PDB entry 3LB2 | X-ray diffraction, 1.06 A resolution | chains A and B

[Chain A (and B)]
Molecule: Dehaloperoxidase A
Source organism: Amphitrite ornata
Notes: chain B of this document is another copy of the same molecule, construct and numbering; everything in this record applies to it too
UniProt: Q9NAV8 (Q9NAV8_9ANNE); residues 1-137 here correspond to UniProt positions 2-138 (UniProt number = residue number + 1)
Sequence (137 residues; row label = number of the first residue in the row):
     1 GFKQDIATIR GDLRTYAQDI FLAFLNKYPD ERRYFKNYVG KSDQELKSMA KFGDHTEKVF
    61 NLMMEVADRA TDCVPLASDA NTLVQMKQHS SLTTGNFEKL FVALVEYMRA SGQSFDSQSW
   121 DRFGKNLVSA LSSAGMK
Metal / ion sites: heme Fe near His89 (its only coordinating residue here)
Residues lining bound ligands:
  - 4-bromophenol (BML): Phe21, Phe35, Tyr38, His55, Thr56, Val59, Leu100
  - heme (HEM): Phe24, Glu31, Tyr34, Phe35, Tyr38, Asp54, His55, Lys58, Val59, Leu62, Met63, Leu83, Met86, Gln88, His89, Leu92, Asn96, Phe97, Leu100, Phe101, Leu127
Reported in the primary citation:
  - binding site for 4-bromophenol: Tyr38, His55
  - conformationally variable residues (side-chain flip): His55
  - binding site for 4-bromophenol: Phe21, Phe35, Val59 (citing earlier work)
  - mutagenesis - H55V: abolished catalytic activity (citing earlier work)
  - catalytic residues: His55 (citing earlier work)

[Interface between chain A and chain B]
Residue-residue contacts - 13 pairs, chain A then chain B:
  Asn26(A) with Gly1(B), hydrogen bond (side chain-backbone); Ser114(B), hydrogen bond (backbone-side chain)
  Lys27(A) with Ser114(B)
  Pro29(A) with Asp116(B)
  Asp30(A) with Gln118(B)
  Arg32(A) with Gly1(B)
  Val39(A) with Asp72(B)
  Gly40(A) with Lys3(B)
  Lys41(A) with Lys3(B)
  Ser42(A) with Lys3(B); Gln4(B)
  Asp43(A) with Gln4(B), hydrogen bond (backbone-side chain)
  Glu45(A) with Lys3(B)

[In short]
11 residues of chain A face 7 of chain B across their interface; the contacts include 3 hydrogen bonds. Polar
pairs include Asn26(A)-Gly1(B), Asn26(A)-Ser114(B) and Asp43(A)-Gln4(B). Chain A binds heme and 4-bromophenol.
The paper reports the catalytic residue His55(A); H55V of chain A abolishes catalytic activity.
Both chains are Dehaloperoxidase A (Amphitrite ornata). Entry 3LB2 (Two-site competitive inhibition in
dehaloperoxidase-hemoglobin) was determined by X-ray diffraction together with 3LB1, 3LB3 and 3LB4 from the
same study.
